8WYR - chains A and L of the 12 polymer chains in the assembly; structure by electron microscopy, 3.39 A resolution.

[Chain A (and L)]
Name: Interleukin-2, Isoform 1 of Immunoglobulin heavy constant mu
Source organism: Homo sapiens
Notes: chain L of this document is another copy of the same molecule, construct and numbering; everything in this record applies to it too
Reference sequence: chimeric construct of P60568, P01871: residues 174-194 from P60568 (IL2_HUMAN) positions 1-21 (UniProt number = residue number - 173); residues 229-576 from P01871 positions 106-453 (UniProt number = residue number - 123)
Sequence (403 residues; each row starts with the number of its first residue):
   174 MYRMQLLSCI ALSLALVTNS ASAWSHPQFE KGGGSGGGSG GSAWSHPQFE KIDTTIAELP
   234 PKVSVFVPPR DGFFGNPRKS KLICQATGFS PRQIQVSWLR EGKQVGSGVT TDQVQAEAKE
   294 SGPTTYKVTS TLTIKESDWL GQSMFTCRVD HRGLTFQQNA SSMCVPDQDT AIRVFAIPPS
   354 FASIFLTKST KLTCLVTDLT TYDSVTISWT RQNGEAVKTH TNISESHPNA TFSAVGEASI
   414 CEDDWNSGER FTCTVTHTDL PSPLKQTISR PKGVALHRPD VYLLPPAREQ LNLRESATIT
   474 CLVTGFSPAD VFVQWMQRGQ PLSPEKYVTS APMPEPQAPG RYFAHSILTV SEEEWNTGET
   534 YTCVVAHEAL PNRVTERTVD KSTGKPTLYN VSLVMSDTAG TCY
Not modelled in the structure: 174-344
Cystine bridges: C367-C426, C474-C536
Glycans and other covalent adducts: N-acetylglucosamine (NAG) linked to N563
Construct notes: linker (195-228)

[How chain A and chain L interact]
Pairs across the interface (10):
  Y562(A) - D570(L)  hydrogen bond
  V564(A) - M568(L)  hydrophobic
  L566(A) - L566(L)  hydrophobic
  L566(A) - M568(L)  hydrophobic
  M568(A) - V564(L)  hydrophobic
  M568(A) - L566(L)  hydrophobic
  T571(A) - Y562(L)
  A572(A) - Y562(L)
  Y576(A) - T551(L)
  Y576(A) - T556(L)
Also at the interface, not in a pair above, chain A (8 interface residues in all): C575
Also at the interface, not in a pair above, chain L (8 interface residues in all): D553

[In short]
Chain A and chain L each contribute 8 residues to their interface, with 1 hydrogen bond. The hydrogen-bonded
pair is Y562(A)-D570(L). N-acetylglucosamine is covalently linked to N563(A).
Both chains are Interleukin-2, Isoform 1 of Immunoglobulin heavy constant mu (Homo sapiens). Entry 8WYR
(Cryo-EM structure of human CD5L bound to IgM-Fc/J) was determined by electron microscopy, deposited together
with 8WYS.
